6PEH - chains H and L; structure by X-ray diffraction, 2.30 A resolution.

# Chain H
Protein: 1C2 Fab Heavy Chain
Source organism: Homo sapiens
Notes: antibody fragment or engineered binder
Amino-acid sequence (237 residues; row label = number of the first residue in the row; note: 1 number in that range is skipped by the numbering (no residue carries it; nothing is unmodelled there); a row labelled like 54A-54C holds insertion residues (54A, then the next letters in order)):
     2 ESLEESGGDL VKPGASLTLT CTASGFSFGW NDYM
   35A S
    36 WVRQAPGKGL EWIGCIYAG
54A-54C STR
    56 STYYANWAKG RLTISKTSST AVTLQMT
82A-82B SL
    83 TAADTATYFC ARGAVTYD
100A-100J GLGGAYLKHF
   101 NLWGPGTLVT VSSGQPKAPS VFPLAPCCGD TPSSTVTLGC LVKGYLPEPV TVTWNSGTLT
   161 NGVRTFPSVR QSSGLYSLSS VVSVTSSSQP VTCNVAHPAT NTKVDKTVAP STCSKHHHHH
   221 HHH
Disordered / not traced: 54A-54C, 187-189, 213-223
Modified / non-standard residues: Glu-2 (pyroglutamic acid; PCA)
Disulfides: Cys-22/Cys-92, Cys-140/Cys-193

# Chain L
Protein: 1C2 Fab Light Chain
Source organism: Homo sapiens
Notes: antibody fragment or engineered binder
Amino-acid sequence (215 residues; numbered 1 to 211 plus 4 insertion-coded residues; the number before each row is that of its first residue; a row labelled like 95A-95D holds insertion residues (95A, then the next letters in order)):
     1 AIKMTQTPSS VSAAVGGTVT VNCRASEDIE SYLAWYQQKP GQPPKLLIYD TSKLASGVPS
    61 RFKGSGSGTQ FALTISGVQC DDAATYYCLY GYISS
95A-95D DRID
    96 FGFGGGTELV VKGDPVAPSV LIFPPAADQV ATGTVTIVCV ANKYFPDVTV TWEVDGTTQT
   156 TGIENSKTPQ NSADCTYNLS STLTLTSTQY NSHKEYTCKV TQGTTSVVQS FNRGDC
Disordered / not traced: 1, 211
Disulfides: Cys-23/Cys-88, Cys-80/Cys-170, Cys-134/Cys-193

# Interface between chain H and chain L
Contacting residue pairs - 71 pairs, chain H then chain L:
  Gln-39(H) / Gln-38(L)  hydrogen bond
  Gln-39(H) / Tyr-87(L)  hydrogen bond
  Lys-43(H) / Tyr-87(L)
  Gly-44(H) / Tyr-87(L)
  Leu-45(H) / Gln-38(L)
  Leu-45(H) / Pro-44(L)  hydrophobic
  Leu-45(H) / Tyr-87(L)  hydrophobic
  Leu-45(H) / Phe-98(L)  hydrophobic
  Trp-47(H) / Ile-95C(L)  hydrophobic
  Trp-47(H) / Phe-96(L)  hydrophobic
  Trp-47(H) / Phe-98(L)
  Tyr-58(H) / Ile-93(L)
  Tyr-58(H) / Ser-94(L)
  Tyr-59(H) / Ile-95C(L)
  Phe-91(H) / Pro-43(L)  hydrophobic
  Gly-100C(H) / Ser-94(L)
  Gly-100D(H) / Tyr-92(L)
  Gly-100D(H) / Ile-93(L)
  Ala-100E(H) / Gly-91(L)
  Ala-100E(H) / Tyr-92(L)
  Ala-100E(H) / Ile-93(L)  hydrogen bond (backbone-backbone)
  Tyr-100F(H) / Tyr-32(L)  hydrophobic
  Tyr-100F(H) / Tyr-90(L)
  Tyr-100F(H) / Gly-91(L)
  Tyr-100F(H) / Tyr-92(L)  hydrophobic
  Leu-100G(H) / Leu-89(L)  hydrophobic
  Leu-100G(H) / Gly-91(L)  hydrogen bond (backbone-backbone)
  Leu-100G(H) / Phe-96(L)  hydrophobic
  Lys-100H(H) / Tyr-49(L)
  His-100I(H) / Tyr-36(L)
  His-100I(H) / Leu-46(L)
  His-100I(H) / Tyr-49(L)
  Phe-100J(H) / Tyr-36(L)  hydrogen bond (backbone-side chain)
  Phe-100J(H) / Leu-46(L)
  Phe-100J(H) / Leu-89(L)  hydrophobic
  Trp-103(H) / Pro-43(L)  hydrophobic
  Trp-103(H) / Pro-44(L)  hydrogen bond (side chain-backbone)
  Gly-104(H) / Pro-43(L)
  Phe-122(H) / Asp-123(L)
  Phe-122(H) / Gln-124(L)
  Pro-123(H) / Ala-121(L)
  Leu-124(H) / Phe-118(L)
  Leu-124(H) / Val-133(L)  hydrophobic
  Ala-125(H) / Phe-118(L)
  Ala-125(H) / Pro-119(L)
  Cys-127(H) / Pro-119(L)  hydrophobic
  Cys-127(H) / Phe-206(L)  hydrophobic
  Cys-127(H) / Asp-210(L)  hydrogen bond (side chain-backbone)
  Cys-128(H) / Asp-210(L)
  Thr-137(H) / Leu-116(L)
  Thr-137(H) / Phe-118(L)
  Leu-141(H) / Gln-124(L)
  Leu-141(H) / Thr-131(L)
  Lys-143(H) / Gln-124(L)
  Lys-143(H) / Thr-129(L)
  Lys-143(H) / Thr-131(L)  hydrogen bond
  Arg-164(H) / Asn-137(L)  hydrogen bond
  Arg-164(H) / Asn-173(L)
  Phe-166(H) / Val-135(L)  hydrophobic
  Phe-166(H) / Ser-161(L)
  Phe-166(H) / Thr-163(L)
  Phe-166(H) / Asn-173(L)
  Phe-166(H) / Leu-174(L)
  Phe-166(H) / Ser-175(L)
  Pro-167(H) / Ser-161(L)  hydrogen bond (backbone-side chain)
  Pro-167(H) / Lys-162(L)
  Val-169(H) / Glu-159(L)
  Val-169(H) / Asn-160(L)
  Val-169(H) / Ser-161(L)
  Arg-170(H) / Glu-159(L)
  Ser-179(H) / Val-133(L)
Other interface residues (no listed pair), chain H (43 interface residues in all): Tyr-34, Val-37, Glu-46, Thr-98, Asp-100, Pro-105, Pro-126, Gly-129, Gln-171, Val-181
Other interface residues (no listed pair), chain L (45 interface residues in all): Glu-30, Ala-34, Gln-42, Ile-117, Thr-127, Val-130, Thr-179

# Overview
The interface between chain H and chain L involves 43 residues on one side and 45 on the other, with 10
hydrogen bonds. Among the polar pairs are Gln-39(H)/Gln-38(L), Gln-39(H)/Tyr-87(L) and Phe-100J(H)/Tyr-36(L).
Chain H is 1C2 Fab Heavy Chain and chain L is 1C2 Fab Light Chain, both from Homo sapiens; the structure,
Crystal structure of rabbit monoclonal anti-HIV antibody 1C2, was determined by X-ray diffraction together
with 6P65 from the same study.
